Entry 6CH7 (X-ray diffraction, 3.80 A resolution); this record covers chains Q and R of the 6 polymer chains in the assembly.

Chain Q:
Protein: BG18 Heavy Chain
Source organism: Homo sapiens
Amino-acid sequence (241 residues; numbered 1 to 241; the number before each row is that of its first residue):
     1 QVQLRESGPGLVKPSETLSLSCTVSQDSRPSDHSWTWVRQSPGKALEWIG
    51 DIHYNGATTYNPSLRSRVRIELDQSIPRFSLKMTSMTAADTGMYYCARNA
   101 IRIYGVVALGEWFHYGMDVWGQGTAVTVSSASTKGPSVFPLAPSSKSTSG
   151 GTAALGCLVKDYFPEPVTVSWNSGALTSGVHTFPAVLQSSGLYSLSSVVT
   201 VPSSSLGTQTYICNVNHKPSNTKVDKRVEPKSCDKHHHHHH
Not modelled in the structure: 1, 233-241
Disulfide bonds: C22-C96, C157-C213

Chain R:
Protein: BG18 Light Chain
Source organism: Homo sapiens
Amino-acid sequence (215 residues; numbered 1 to 215; the number before each row is that of its first residue):
     1 WASSELTQPPSVSVSPGQTARITCSGAPLTSRFTYWYRQKPGQAPVLIIS
    51 RSSQRSSGWSGRFSASWSGTTVTLTIRGVQADDEADYYCQSSDTSDSYKM
   101 FGGGTKLTVLGQPAAAPSVTLFPPSSEELQANKATLVCLISDFYPGAVTV
   151 AWKADSSPVKAGVETTTPSKQSNNKYAASSYLSLTPEQWKSHKSYSCQVT
   201 HEGSTVEKTVAPTEC
Not modelled in the structure: 1-4
Disulfide bonds: C24-C89, C138-C197

Chain Q / chain R interface:
Residue-residue contacts (59):
  V38(Q) - F101(R)  hydrophobic
  Q40(Q) - Q39(R)  hydrogen bond
  K44(Q) - Y88(R)  hydrogen bond (backbone-side chain)
  A45(Q) - Y88(R)  hydrogen bond (backbone-side chain)
  L46(Q) - Y88(R)  hydrogen bond (backbone-side chain)
  L46(Q) - Q90(R)
  L46(Q) - F101(R)
  E47(Q) - F101(R)
  W48(Q) - Y98(R)  hydrophobic
  W48(Q) - K99(R)
  W48(Q) - F101(R)  hydrophobic
  N61(Q) - Y98(R)
  P62(Q) - Y98(R)
  Y95(Q) - Q39(R)  hydrogen bond
  Y95(Q) - Q43(R)
  N99(Q) - Y35(R)  hydrogen bond
  R102(Q) - S52(R)
  F113(Q) - R51(R)
  F113(Q) - S53(R)
  H114(Q) - R51(R)
  Y115(Q) - S50(R)  hydrogen bond
  Y115(Q) - R51(R)
  G116(Q) - Y35(R)
  M117(Q) - Y37(R)  hydrogen bond (backbone-side chain)
  W120(Q) - P45(R)
  F139(Q) - E127(R)
  F139(Q) - E128(R)
  P140(Q) - S125(R)
  P140(Q) - S126(R)
  L141(Q) - F122(R)
  L141(Q) - P123(R)
  A142(Q) - S125(R)
  T152(Q) - T120(R)  hydrogen bond
  A154(Q) - T120(R)
  A154(Q) - F122(R)
  L155(Q) - F122(R)  hydrophobic
  G156(Q) - F122(R)
  K160(Q) - T135(R)
  K160(Q) - S183(R)  hydrogen bond
  H181(Q) - Q171(R)
  F183(Q) - S141(R)
  F183(Q) - A177(R)  hydrophobic
  F183(Q) - S179(R)
  P184(Q) - S169(R)
  P184(Q) - A177(R)
  P184(Q) - A178(R)
  P184(Q) - Y181(R)
  A185(Q) - T166(R)  hydrogen bond (backbone-side chain)
  A185(Q) - Y181(R)  hydrophobic
  V186(Q) - E164(R)
  V186(Q) - T166(R)
  Q188(Q) - E164(R)  hydrogen bond (backbone-side chain)
  Q188(Q) - S183(R)
  S194(Q) - Y181(R)  hydrogen bond (backbone-side chain)
  S196(Q) - Y181(R)  hydrogen bond (backbone-side chain)
  V198(Q) - F122(R)  hydrophobic
  V198(Q) - L139(R)  hydrophobic
  E229(Q) - S126(R)  hydrogen bond
  K231(Q) - C215(R)
Interface residues without a listed pair, chain Q (41 interface residues in all): G121, P143, L195
Interface residues without a listed pair, chain R (36 interface residues in all): A44, L47

Summary:
Chain Q and chain R form an interface of 41 and 36 residues respectively, with 15 hydrogen bonds. Polar pairs
include Q40(Q)-Q39(R), K44(Q)-Y88(R) and A45(Q)-Y88(R).
Here chain Q is BG18 Heavy Chain and chain R is BG18 Light Chain, both from Homo sapiens. Entry 6CH7 (XFEL
crystal structure of a natively-glycosylated BG505 SOSIP.664 HIV-1 Envelope Trimer in complex with the
broadly-neutralizing ...) was determined by X-ray diffraction (same publication as 6CH8, 6CH9 and 6CHB).
